PDB entry 1XE0 | X-ray diffraction, 1.70 A resolution | chains A and B of the 5 polymer chains in the assembly

Chain A (and B):
Name: Nucleophosmin
Source organism: Xenopus laevis
Notes: fragment: N-terminal core (residues 16-124); chain B of this document is another copy of the same molecule, construct and numbering; everything in this record applies to it too
UniProtKB: P07222 (NPM_XENLA); residues 16-124 here = UniProt positions 16-124
Amino-acid sequence (114 residues; row label = number of the first residue in the row):
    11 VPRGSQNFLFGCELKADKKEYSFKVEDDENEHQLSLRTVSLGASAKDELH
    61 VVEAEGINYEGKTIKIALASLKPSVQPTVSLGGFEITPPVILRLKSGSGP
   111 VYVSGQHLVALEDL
Disordered / not traced: 11-12, 121-124 (chain B: 11-14, 122-124)
Sequence notes: cloning artifact (11-15)
UniProt features mapped onto this chain:
  - site (Interaction between pentamers): Asp-57, Lys-82
Reported in the primary citation:
  - contacts within the chain: Asp-57/Lys-82 (water-mediated contact), Lys-82/Ser-84 (hydrogen bond)

Chain A / chain B interface:
Residue-residue contacts - 53 pairs, chain A then chain B:
  Asn-17(A) / Gln-43(B)
  Asn-17(A) / Glu-95(B)
  Asn-17(A) / Ile-96(B)
  Asn-17(A) / Thr-97(B)  hydrogen bond (backbone-side chain)
  Phe-18(A) / Ile-67(B)
  Phe-18(A) / Asn-68(B)
  Phe-18(A) / Tyr-69(B)
  Leu-19(A) / Gly-66(B)
  Leu-19(A) / Ile-67(B)  hydrogen bond (backbone-backbone)
  Leu-19(A) / Asn-68(B)
  Leu-19(A) / Ile-74(B)
  Leu-19(A) / Ile-76(B)  hydrophobic
  Leu-19(A) / Ile-96(B)  hydrophobic
  Phe-20(A) / Ile-76(B)
  Gly-21(A) / Ile-74(B)
  Gly-21(A) / Ile-76(B)
  Asp-38(A) / Tyr-69(B)  hydrogen bond
  His-42(A) / Tyr-69(B)
  Arg-47(A) / Leu-91(B)  hydrogen bond (side chain-backbone)
  Arg-47(A) / Gly-92(B)  hydrogen bond (side chain-backbone)
  Arg-47(A) / Gly-93(B)  hydrogen bond (side chain-backbone)
  Arg-47(A) / Phe-94(B)
  Thr-48(A) / Ala-77(B)
  Thr-48(A) / Leu-78(B)  hydrogen bond (side chain-backbone)
  Thr-48(A) / Leu-91(B)
  Ser-50(A) / Ala-77(B)
  Ser-50(A) / Ser-80(B)
  Leu-51(A) / Leu-59(B)
  Leu-51(A) / Ser-80(B)  hydrogen bond (backbone-side chain)
  Ala-53(A) / Leu-59(B)  hydrophobic
  Pro-83(A) / Val-85(B)
  Ser-84(A) / Val-85(B)
  Val-85(A) / Val-85(B)
  Gln-86(A) / Gln-86(B)
  Pro-87(A) / Ser-80(B)
  Pro-87(A) / Val-85(B)
  Pro-87(A) / Gln-86(B)
  Thr-88(A) / Ala-79(B)
  Thr-88(A) / Ser-80(B)  hydrogen bond (side chain-backbone)
  Thr-88(A) / Gln-86(B)  hydrogen bond (backbone-side chain)
  Thr-88(A) / Val-89(B)
  Ser-90(A) / Ser-90(B)  hydrogen bond (side chain-backbone)
  Ser-90(A) / Leu-91(B)
  Tyr-112(A) / Ala-77(B)  hydrophobic
  Tyr-112(A) / Lys-105(B)  hydrogen bond
  Ser-114(A) / Ile-76(B)
  Ser-114(A) / Ala-77(B)
  Ser-114(A) / Phe-94(B)
  Gly-115(A) / Phe-94(B)
  Gln-116(A) / Phe-94(B)
  Gln-116(A) / Glu-95(B)  hydrogen bond (side chain-backbone)
  His-117(A) / Tyr-69(B)
  Val-119(A) / Tyr-69(B)  hydrophobic
Also at the interface, not in a pair above, chain A (27 interface residues in all): Arg-13, Gly-52
Also at the interface, not in a pair above, chain B (26 interface residues in all): Ala-64, Glu-65

Summary:
27 residues of chain A and 26 residues of chain B are in contact; the contacts include 13 hydrogen bonds.
Polar pairs include Asn-17(A)/Thr-97(B), Asp-38(A)/Tyr-69(B) and Arg-47(A)/Leu-91(B). From the paper: contacts
within the chain involving Asp-57(A), Lys-82(A) and Ser-84(A).
Chain A and chain B are both Nucleophosmin (Xenopus laevis); the structure, The structure and function of
Xenopus NO38-core, a histone binding chaperone in the nucleolus, was determined by X-ray diffraction (same
publication as 1XB9).
